Entry 8QSY (electron microscopy, 2.68 A resolution); this record covers chains JE and LA of the 74 polymer chains in the assembly.

[Chain JE (and LA)]
Protein: HK97 gp5-like major capsid protein
Organism: Haloferax tailed virus 1
Notes: chain LA of this document is another copy of the same molecule, construct and numbering; everything in this record applies to it too
UniProt: A0A410N6T9 (A0A410N6T9_9CAUD); numbering as in UniProt (aligned over 1-396)
Sequence (396 residues; numbered 1 to 396; the number before each row is that of its first residue):
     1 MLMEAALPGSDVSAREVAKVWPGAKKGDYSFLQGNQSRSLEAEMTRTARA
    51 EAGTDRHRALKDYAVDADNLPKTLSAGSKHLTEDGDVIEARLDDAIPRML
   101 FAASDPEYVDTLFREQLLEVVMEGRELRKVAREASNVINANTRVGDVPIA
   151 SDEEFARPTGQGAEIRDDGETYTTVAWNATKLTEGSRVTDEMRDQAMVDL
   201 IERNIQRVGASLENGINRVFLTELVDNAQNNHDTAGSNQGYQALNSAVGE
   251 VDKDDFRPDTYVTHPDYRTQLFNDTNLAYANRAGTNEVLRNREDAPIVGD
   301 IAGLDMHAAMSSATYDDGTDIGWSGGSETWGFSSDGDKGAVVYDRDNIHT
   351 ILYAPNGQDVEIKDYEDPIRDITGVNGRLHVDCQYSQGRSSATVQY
Not modelled in the structure: 1-100
Bound ions: Mg2+ site 1: Glu115 (shared with 1 residue of chain JF); Mg2+ site 2: Asp146 (shared with 1 residue of chain JD); Mg2+ site 3: Glu154, Asp168; Mg2+ site 4 near Glu164 (its only coordinating residue here); Mg2+ site 5 near Asp168 (its only coordinating residue here); Mg2+ site 6: Asn230, Asp254; Mg2+ site 7: Asn291 (shared with 2 residues of chain JF); Mg2+ site 8: Asp300, Asp305 (shared with 1 residue of chain JD)

[Chain JE / chain LA interface]
Pairs across the interface - 47 pairs, chain JE then chain LA:
  Phe101(JE) with Thr189(LA)
  Ala102(JE) with Arg187(LA); Val188(LA)
  Ala103(JE) with Arg187(LA), hydrogen bond (backbone-backbone); Val188(LA); Thr189(LA), hydrogen bond (backbone-backbone); Met192(LA)
  Ser104(JE) with Thr189(LA); Met192(LA)
  Asp105(JE) with Glu191(LA); Met192(LA); Gln195(LA), hydrogen bond
  Tyr108(JE) with Met192(LA), hydrophobic
  Thr111(JE) with Leu117(LA)
  Leu112(JE) with Leu117(LA); Ala196(LA); Met197(LA), hydrogen bond (backbone-backbone); Leu200(LA), hydrophobic
  Phe113(JE) with Leu117(LA); Met192(LA), hydrophobic; Gln195(LA)
  Arg114(JE) with Arg114(LA); Glu115(LA), hydrogen bond (side chain-backbone); Gln116(LA), hydrogen bond (side chain-backbone); Leu117(LA)
  Glu115(JE) with Arg114(LA), salt bridge
  Gln116(JE) with Arg114(LA), hydrogen bond (backbone-side chain)
  Leu117(JE) with Thr111(LA); Phe113(LA); Arg114(LA)
  Arg187(JE) with Ala102(LA); Ala103(LA), hydrogen bond (backbone-backbone)
  Val188(JE) with Ala103(LA)
  Thr189(JE) with Phe101(LA); Ala103(LA), hydrogen bond (side chain-backbone); Ser104(LA)
  Glu191(JE) with Asp105(LA)
  Met192(JE) with Ala103(LA); Ser104(LA); Asp105(LA), hydrogen bond (backbone-side chain); Tyr108(LA), hydrophobic; Phe113(LA), hydrophobic
  Gln195(JE) with Asp105(LA), hydrogen bond; Phe113(LA)
  Ala196(JE) with Leu112(LA)
  Met197(JE) with Leu112(LA), hydrogen bond (backbone-backbone)
  Leu200(JE) with Leu112(LA), hydrophobic
Also at the interface, not in a pair above, chain JE (24 interface residues in all): Val198, Ile372
Also at the interface, not in a pair above, chain LA (24 interface residues in all): Asp110, Ile372

[Overview]
The chain JE/chain LA interface involves 24 residues from each chain, with 12 hydrogen bonds and 1 salt
bridge. Polar pairs include Glu115(JE)-Arg114(LA), Asp105(JE)-Gln195(LA) and Arg114(JE)-Gln116(LA). Asp300(JE)
and Asp305(JE) form the Mg2+ site 8. Glu154(JE) and Asp168(JE) form the Mg2+ site 3.
Both chains are HK97 gp5-like major capsid protein (Haloferax tailed virus 1). Entry 8QSY (Portal capsid
interface of full Haloferax tailed virus 1) was determined by electron microscopy (same publication as 8QPG,
8QPQ, 8QQN, 8QSI, 9FKB, 9H4P, 9H5B and 9H7V).
